PDB entry 6CEV | X-ray diffraction, 2.00 A resolution | chains A and D of the 3 polymer chains in the assembly

# Chain A
Molecule: Methyl-CpG-binding domain protein 3
From: Homo sapiens
Reference sequence: O95983 (MBD3_HUMAN); residue numbers follow UniProt; this construct covers 1-71
Sequence (73 residues; row label = number of the first residue in the row; numbers below 1 keep their minus sign (Gly-1 is residue -1)):
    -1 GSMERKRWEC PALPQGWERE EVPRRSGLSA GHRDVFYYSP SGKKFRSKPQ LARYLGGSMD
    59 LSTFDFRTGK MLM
Unresolved in the structure: -1 to 0
Construct notes: expression tag (-1 to 0)
Curated features (UniProtKB/Swiss-Prot):
  - region: Ser60 to Met71 (Required for interaction with MBD3L2)
  - modified residue: Ser56 (Phosphoserine)
  - mutagenesis: His30 (H30K: No effect. Confers strong binding to methylated CpG (in vitro); when associated with Y-34), Phe34 (F34A: Augments DNA binding activity, irrespective of DNA methylation; F34Y: Confers weak binding to methylated CpG (in vitro). Confers strong binding to methylated CpG (in vitro) ...)
From the paper describing this entry:
  - mutagenesis - F34Y: increased binding to mCG

# Chain D
Molecule: 12-nt DNA strand
Sequence (12 nucleotides; row label = number of the first residue in the row):
     1 GCCAACGCTG GC
Modified residues: 5CM (5-methyl-2'-deoxy-cytidine-5'-monophosphate) at position 6

# Chain A / chain D interface
Pairs across the interface (13; chain A residue first):
  Arg3(A) - DA5(D)  salt bridge to the phosphate
  Arg22(A) - 5CM_6(D)  phosphate contact
  Arg22(A) - DG7(D)  hydrogen bond to the base
  Arg23(A) - 5CM_6(D)  hydrogen bond to the phosphate
  Ser24(A) - 5CM_6(D)  hydrogen bond to the phosphate
  Gly25(A) - 5CM_6(D)  phosphate contact
  Gly25(A) - DG7(D)  phosphate contact
  Leu26(A) - DG7(D)  hydrogen bond to the phosphate
  Ser27(A) - 5CM_6(D)  sugar contact
  Ser27(A) - DG7(D)  hydrogen bond to the phosphate
  Asp32(A) - 5CM_6(D)  base contact
  Lys42(A) - DA4(D)  salt bridge to the phosphate
  Arg44(A) - 5CM_6(D)  base contact
Also at the interface, not in a pair above, chain A (11 interface residues in all): Val20

# In short
11 residues of chain A face 4 of chain D across their interface, with 5 hydrogen bonds and 2 salt bridges.
Among the polar pairs are Arg22(A)-DG7(D), Arg23(A)-5CM_6(D) and Ser24(A)-5CM_6(D). Curated annotation
(UniProt) lists 2 mutagenesis sites on chain A. From the paper: F34Y of chain A increases binding to mCG.
Here chain A is Methyl-CpG-binding domain protein 3 (Homo sapiens) and chain D is a 12-nt DNA strand. Entry
6CEV (MBD3 MBD in complex with methylated, non-palindromic CpG DNA: alternative interpretation of
crystallographic data) was determined by X-ray diffraction, deposited together with 6CCG, 6CEU and 6CC8.
